PDB entry 3SAS | X-ray diffraction, 2.05 A resolution | chains A and B of the 3 polymer chains in the assembly

[Chain A]
Name: DNA glycosylase
Organism: Geobacillus stearothermophilus
Notes: EC 4.2.99.18
UniProt: P84131 (P84131_GEOSE); residue numbers follow UniProt; this construct covers 2-274
Amino-acid sequence (273 residues; row label = number of the first residue in the row):
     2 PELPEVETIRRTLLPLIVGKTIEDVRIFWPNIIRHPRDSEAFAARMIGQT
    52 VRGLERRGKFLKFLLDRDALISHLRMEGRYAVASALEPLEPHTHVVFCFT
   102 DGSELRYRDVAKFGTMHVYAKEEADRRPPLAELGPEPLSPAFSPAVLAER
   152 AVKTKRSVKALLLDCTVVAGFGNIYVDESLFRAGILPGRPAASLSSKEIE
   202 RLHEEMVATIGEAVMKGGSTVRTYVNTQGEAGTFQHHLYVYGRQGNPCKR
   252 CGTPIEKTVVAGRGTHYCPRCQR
Disordered / not traced: 218-237
Sequence notes: conflict Glu3 (Gln in P84131); engineered mutation Ala112 (Arg in P84131), Cys166 (Gln in P84131)
Ion coordination: Zn2+: Cys249, Cys252, Cys269, Cys272

[Chain B]
Molecule: 16-nt DNA strand
Sequence (16 nucleotides; each row starts with the number of its first residue):
     1 AGGTAGACTCGGACGC
Disordered / not traced: 1

[How chain A and chain B interact]
Residue-residue contacts (13):
  Trp30(A) - DG11(B)  hydrogen bond to the phosphate
  Asn32(A) - DG11(B)  hydrogen bond to the phosphate
  Arg35(A) - DC10(B)  sugar contact
  Ala112(A) - DG11(B)  sugar contact
  Lys113(A) - DC10(B)  sugar contact
  Lys113(A) - DG11(B)  phosphate contact
  Lys113(A) - DG12(B)  salt bridge to the phosphate
  Phe114(A) - DC10(B)  stacking on the base
  Phe114(A) - DG11(B)  base contact
  Lys154(A) - DT4(B)  phosphate contact
  Thr155(A) - DT4(B)  hydrogen bond to the phosphate
  Lys156(A) - DT4(B)  hydrogen bond to the phosphate
  Arg157(A) - DA5(B)  phosphate contact

[Summary]
The interface between chain A and chain B involves 10 residues on one side and 5 on the other; the contacts
include 4 hydrogen bonds, 1 salt bridge and 1 aromatic stacking contact. Polar contacts include
Trp30(A)-DG11(B), Asn32(A)-DG11(B) and Thr155(A)-DT4(B).
Here chain A is DNA glycosylase (Geobacillus stearothermophilus) and chain B is a 16-nt DNA strand. Entry 3SAS
(MUTM Slanted complex 4 with R112A mutation) was determined by X-ray diffraction (same publication as 3SAR,
3SAT, 3SAU, 3SAW and 3SBJ).
